Entry 9Q98 (electron microscopy, 8.30 A resolution (very low resolution: no residue pairs are listed; an interface is given only as per-side residue counts)); this record covers chains M and T of the 14 polymer chains in the assembly.

Chain M:
Protein: RNA polymerase sigma-54 factor
Source organism: Klebsiella pneumoniae
UniProtKB: A0A0N9UTC1 (A0A0N9UTC1_KLEPN); numbering as in UniProt (aligned over 1-477)
Sequence (477 residues; each row starts with the number of its first residue):
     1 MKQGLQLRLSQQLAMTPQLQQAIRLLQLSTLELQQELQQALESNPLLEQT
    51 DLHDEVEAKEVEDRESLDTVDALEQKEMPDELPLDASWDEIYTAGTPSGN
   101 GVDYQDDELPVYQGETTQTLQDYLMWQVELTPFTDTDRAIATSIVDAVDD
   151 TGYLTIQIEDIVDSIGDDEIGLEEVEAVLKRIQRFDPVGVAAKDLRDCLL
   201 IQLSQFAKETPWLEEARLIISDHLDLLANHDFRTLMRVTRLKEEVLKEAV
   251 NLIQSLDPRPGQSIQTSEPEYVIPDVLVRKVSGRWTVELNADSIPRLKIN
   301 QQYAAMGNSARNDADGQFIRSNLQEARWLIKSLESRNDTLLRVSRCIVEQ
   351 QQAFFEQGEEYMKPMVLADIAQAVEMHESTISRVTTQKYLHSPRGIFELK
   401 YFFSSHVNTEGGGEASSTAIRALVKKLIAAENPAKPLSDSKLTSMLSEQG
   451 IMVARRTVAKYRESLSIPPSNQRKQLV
Disordered / not traced: 10-11, 49-108

Chain T:
Molecule: DNA Template strand
Sequence (34 nucleotides; numbered 1 to 34; the number before each row is that of its first residue):
     1 AGGGCTGATCGTGCAAAAGTCGTGCCAGCCGTCT

Interface between chain M and chain T:
At this resolution (8 A) residue pairs are not listed: 15 residues of chain M and 11 of chain T lie at the interface.

In short:
The interface between chain M and chain T involves 15 residues on one side and 11 on the other.
Here chain M is RNA polymerase sigma-54 factor (Klebsiella pneumoniae) and chain T is DNA Template strand.
Entry 9Q98 (CryoEM structure of bacterial transcription intermediate complex mediated by activator PspF
containing nifH promoter DNA containing ...) was determined by electron microscopy, deposited together with
9Q91, 9Q92, 9Q93, 9Q94, 9Q95, 9Q96 and 9Q97.
